4OMG - chains A and B; structure by X-ray diffraction, 1.64 A resolution.

Chain A (and B):
Molecule: Geranylgeranyl diphosphate cyclase
Organism: Streptomyces melanosporofaciens
Notes: chain B of this document is another copy of the same molecule, construct and numbering; everything in this record applies to it too
UniProt: C9K1X5 (C9K1X5_9ACTO); residue numbers follow UniProt; this construct covers 1-307
Sequence (318 residues; numbered 1 to 318; the number before each row is that of its first residue):
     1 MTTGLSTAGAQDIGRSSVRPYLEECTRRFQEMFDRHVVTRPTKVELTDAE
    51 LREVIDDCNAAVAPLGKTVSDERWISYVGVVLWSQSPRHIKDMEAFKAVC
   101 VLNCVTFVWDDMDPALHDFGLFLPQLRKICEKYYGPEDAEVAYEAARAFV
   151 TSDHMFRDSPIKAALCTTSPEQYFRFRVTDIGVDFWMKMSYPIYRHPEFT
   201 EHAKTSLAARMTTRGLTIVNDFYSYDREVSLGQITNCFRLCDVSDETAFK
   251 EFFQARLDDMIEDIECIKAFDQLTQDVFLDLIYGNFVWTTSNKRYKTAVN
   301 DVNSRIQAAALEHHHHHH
Not modelled in the structure: 1-15, 296-318 (chain B: 1-13, 293-318)
Sequence notes: expression tag (308-318)
Ion coordination: Na+: Thr-42, Trp-83, Gln-85
Ligand contacts: 3-cyclohexyl-1-propylsulfonic acid (CXS): Gly-135, Pro-136, Glu-137, Asp-138, Arg-195

How chain A and chain B interact:
Pairs across the interface (63):
  Glu-144(A) / Lys-204(B)
  Arg-147(A) / Glu-201(B)  salt bridge
  Arg-147(A) / Lys-204(B)
  Thr-151(A) / Glu-201(B)
  Ser-152(A) / Thr-205(B)
  Met-155(A) / Glu-201(B)
  Met-155(A) / His-202(B)
  Phe-156(A) / Glu-198(B)
  Phe-156(A) / His-202(B)
  Phe-156(A) / Leu-207(B)  hydrophobic
  Pro-160(A) / Ala-269(B)
  Ile-161(A) / His-202(B)
  Ile-161(A) / Ala-269(B)
  Ile-161(A) / Phe-270(B)  hydrophobic
  Ala-164(A) / Ala-269(B)  hydrophobic
  Leu-165(A) / Met-211(B)  hydrophobic
  Thr-168(A) / Glu-262(B)
  Thr-168(A) / Cys-266(B)
  Ser-169(A) / Glu-262(B)  hydrogen bond
  Glu-171(A) / Glu-171(B)
  Glu-171(A) / Arg-214(B)  salt bridge
  Gln-172(A) / Arg-214(B)
  Gln-172(A) / Glu-262(B)  hydrogen bond
  Gln-172(A) / Asp-263(B)  hydrogen bond
  Gln-172(A) / Cys-266(B)
  Arg-175(A) / Arg-210(B)  hydrogen bond (backbone-side chain)
  Arg-175(A) / Met-211(B)
  Arg-175(A) / Arg-214(B)
  Arg-175(A) / Asp-263(B)  salt bridge
  Val-178(A) / Arg-210(B)
  Thr-179(A) / Thr-205(B)  hydrogen bond (side chain-backbone)
  Thr-179(A) / Arg-210(B)  hydrogen bond
  Glu-201(A) / Arg-147(B)  salt bridge
  Glu-201(A) / Thr-151(B)
  Glu-201(A) / Met-155(B)
  His-202(A) / Met-155(B)
  His-202(A) / Phe-156(B)
  His-202(A) / Ile-161(B)
  Lys-204(A) / Glu-144(B)
  Lys-204(A) / Arg-147(B)
  Thr-205(A) / Thr-179(B)  hydrogen bond (backbone-side chain)
  Leu-207(A) / Phe-156(B)  hydrophobic
  Arg-210(A) / Arg-175(B)  hydrogen bond (side chain-backbone)
  Arg-210(A) / Val-178(B)
  Arg-210(A) / Thr-179(B)  hydrogen bond
  Met-211(A) / Leu-165(B)  hydrophobic
  Met-211(A) / Gln-172(B)
  Met-211(A) / Arg-175(B)
  Arg-214(A) / Glu-171(B)  salt bridge
  Arg-214(A) / Gln-172(B)
  Arg-214(A) / Arg-175(B)
  Glu-262(A) / Thr-168(B)
  Glu-262(A) / Ser-169(B)  hydrogen bond
  Glu-262(A) / Gln-172(B)  hydrogen bond
  Asp-263(A) / Gln-172(B)  hydrogen bond
  Asp-263(A) / Arg-175(B)  salt bridge
  Cys-266(A) / Leu-165(B)  hydrophobic
  Cys-266(A) / Thr-168(B)
  Cys-266(A) / Gln-172(B)
  Ala-269(A) / Pro-160(B)
  Ala-269(A) / Ile-161(B)
  Ala-269(A) / Ala-164(B)  hydrophobic
  Phe-270(A) / Ile-161(B)  hydrophobic
Other interface residues (no listed pair), chain A (35 interface residues in all): Ala-148, Phe-176, Asp-184, Lys-188, Glu-198
Other interface residues (no listed pair), chain B (34 interface residues in all): Ala-148, Ser-152, Phe-176, Lys-188

Overview:
The interface between chain A and chain B involves 35 residues on one side and 34 on the other, with 12
hydrogen bonds and 6 salt bridges. Polar pairs include Arg-147(A)/Glu-201(B), Glu-171(A)/Arg-214(B) and
Arg-175(A)/Asp-263(B). Ligands of chain A: 3-cyclohexyl-1-propylsulfonic acid.
Both chains are Geranylgeranyl diphosphate cyclase (Streptomyces melanosporofaciens). Entry 4OMG (Crystal
structure of the bacterial diterpene cyclase COTB2) was determined by X-ray diffraction (same publication as
4OMH).
